7XG2 - chains A and J of the 11 polymer chains in the assembly; structure by electron microscopy, 2.80 A resolution.

# Chain A
Protein: Csf1
From: Pseudomonas aeruginosa
Amino-acid sequence (253 residues; numbered -9 to 243; the number before each row is that of its first residue; numbers below 1 keep their minus sign (His-9 is residue -9)):
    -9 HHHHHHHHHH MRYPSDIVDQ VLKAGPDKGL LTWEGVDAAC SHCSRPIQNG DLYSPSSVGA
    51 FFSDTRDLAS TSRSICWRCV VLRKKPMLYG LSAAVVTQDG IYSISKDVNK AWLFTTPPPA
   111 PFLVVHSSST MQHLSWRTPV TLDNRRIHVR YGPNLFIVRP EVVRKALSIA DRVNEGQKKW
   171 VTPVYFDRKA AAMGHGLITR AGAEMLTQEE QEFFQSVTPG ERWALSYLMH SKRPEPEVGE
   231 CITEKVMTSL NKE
Unresolved in the structure: -9 to 0, 242-243
Ion coordination: Zn2+: Cys30, Cys33, Cys69

# Chain J
Molecule: NTS
Sequence (43 nucleotides; each row starts with the number of its first residue):
     1 AACACCCTTT CATTATTATT ATTATTATTA TTATTATTAT TAT
Unresolved in the structure: 1, 20-43

# Interface between chain A and chain J
Contacting residue pairs (21):
  Lys75(A) - DT10(J)  hydrogen bond to the base
  Tyr79(A) - DC11(J)  sugar contact
  Tyr79(A) - DA12(J)  sugar contact
  Ser95(A) - DT13(J)  phosphate contact
  Ser95(A) - DT14(J)  sugar contact
  Lys96(A) - DT14(J)  phosphate contact
  Lys96(A) - DA15(J)  phosphate contact
  Asp97(A) - DA15(J)  hydrogen bond to the phosphate
  Thr120(A) - DA12(J)  base contact
  Thr172(A) - DA18(J)  sugar contact
  Tyr175(A) - DA18(J)  stacking on the base
  Arg178(A) - DA15(J)  sugar contact
  Arg178(A) - DT16(J)  sugar contact
  Ala182(A) - DA18(J)  base contact
  Thr189(A) - DA18(J)  phosphate contact
  Thr189(A) - DT19(J)  phosphate contact
  Arg190(A) - DT19(J)  sugar contact
  His220(A) - DT16(J)  sugar contact
  Ser221(A) - DT17(J)  hydrogen bond to the phosphate
  Lys222(A) - DT16(J)  salt bridge to the phosphate
  Lys235(A) - DT13(J)  salt bridge to the phosphate
Other interface residues (no listed pair), chain A (19 interface residues in all): Ser82, Gly184, Ala191

# Overview
Chain A and chain J form an interface of 19 and 10 residues respectively; the contacts include 3 hydrogen
bonds, 2 salt bridges and 1 aromatic stacking contact. Polar pairs include Lys75(A)-DT10(J), Asp97(A)-DA15(J)
and Ser221(A)-DT17(J). The Zn2+ site is built by Cys30(A), Cys33(A) and Cys69(A).
Here chain A is Csf1 (Pseudomonas aeruginosa) and chain J is NTS. Entry 7XG2 (CryoEM structure of type IV-A
NTS-nicked dsDNA bound Csf-crRNA ternary complex) was determined by electron microscopy together with 7XF1,
7XFZ, 7XG0, 7XG1, 7XG3 and 7XG4 from the same study.
